9DWK - chains A and B of the 12 polymer chains in the assembly; structure by electron microscopy, 4.30 A resolution (low resolution: residue-level contacts below are approximate; hydrogen-bond / salt-bridge calls are withheld).

[Chain A]
Name: Histone H3.2
Source organism: Homo sapiens
Reference sequence: Q71DI3 (H32_HUMAN); residues 1-135 here correspond to UniProt positions 2-136 (UniProt number = residue number + 1)
Sequence (135 residues; row label = number of the first residue in the row):
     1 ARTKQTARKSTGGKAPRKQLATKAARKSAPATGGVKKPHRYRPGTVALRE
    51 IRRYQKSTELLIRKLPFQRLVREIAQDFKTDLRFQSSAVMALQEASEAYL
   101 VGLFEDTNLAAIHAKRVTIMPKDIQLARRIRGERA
Disordered / not traced: 1-40, 135
Differences from the reference sequence: engineered mutation Ala-110 (Cys111 in Q71DI3)
UniProt features mapped onto this chain:
  - modified residue: Arg-2 (Asymmetric dimethylarginine), Thr-3 (Phosphothreonine), Lys-4 (Allysine), Gln-5 (5-glutamyl dopamine), Thr-6 (Phosphothreonine), Arg-8 (Citrulline), Lys-9 (N6,N6,N6-trimethyllysine), Ser-10 (ADP-ribosylserine), Thr-11 (Phosphothreonine), Lys-14 (N6-(2-hydroxyisobutyryl)lysine), Arg-17 (Asymmetric dimethylarginine), Lys-18 (N6-(2-hydroxyisobutyryl)lysine), Lys-23 (N6-(2-hydroxyisobutyryl)lysine), Arg-26 (Citrulline), Lys-27 (N6,N6,N6-trimethyllysine), Ser-28 (ADP-ribosylserine), Lys-36 (N6,N6,N6-trimethyllysine), Lys-37 (N6-methyllysine), Tyr-41 (Phosphotyrosine), Lys-56 (N6,N6,N6-trimethyllysine) and 8 more in UniProt
  - lipidation: Lys-18 (N6-decanoyllysine)

[Chain B]
Name: Histone H4
Source organism: Homo sapiens
Reference sequence: P62805 (H4_HUMAN); residues 1-102 here correspond to UniProt positions 2-103 (UniProt number = residue number + 1)
Sequence (102 residues; row label = number of the first residue in the row):
     1 SGRGKGGKGLGKGGAKRHRKVLRDNIQGITKPAIRRLARRGGVKRISGLI
    51 YEETRGVLKVFLENVIRDAVTYTEHAKRKTVTAMDVVYALKRQGRTLYGF
   101 GG
Disordered / not traced: 1-21, 102
UniProt features mapped onto this chain:
  - DNA-binding region: Lys-16 to Lys-20
  - modified residue: Ser-1 (N-acetylserine), Arg-3 (Asymmetric dimethylarginine), Lys-5 (N6-(2-hydroxyisobutyryl)lysine), Lys-8 (N6-(2-hydroxyisobutyryl)lysine), Lys-12 (N6-(2-hydroxyisobutyryl)lysine), Lys-16 (N6-(2-hydroxyisobutyryl)lysine), Lys-20 (N6,N6,N6-trimethyllysine), Lys-31 (N6-(2-hydroxyisobutyryl)lysine), Lys-44 (N6-(2-hydroxyisobutyryl)lysine), Ser-47 (Phosphoserine), Tyr-51 (Phosphotyrosine), Lys-59 (N6-(2-hydroxyisobutyryl)lysine), Lys-77 (N6-(2-hydroxyisobutyryl)lysine), Lys-79 (N6-(2-hydroxyisobutyryl)lysine), Thr-80 (Phosphothreonine), Tyr-88 (Phosphotyrosine), Lys-91 (N6-(2-hydroxyisobutyryl)lysine)
  - cross-link (Glycyl lysine isopeptide (Lys-Gly)): Lys-12 (interchain with G-Cter in SUMO2), Lys-20 (interchain with G-Cter in SUMO2), Lys-31 (interchain with G-Cter in SUMO2), Lys-59 (interchain with G-Cter in SUMO2), Lys-79 (interchain with G-Cter in SUMO2), Lys-91 (interchain with G-Cter in SUMO2)

[How chain A and chain B interact]
Pairs across the interface (15; chain A residue first):
  Ile-51(A) / Arg-39(B)
  Tyr-54(A) / Arg-39(B)
  Tyr-54(A) / Arg-40(B)
  Arg-83(A) / Lys-79(B)
  Arg-83(A) / Thr-80(B)
  Arg-83(A) / Val-81(B)
  Phe-84(A) / Val-81(B)
  Gln-85(A) / Val-81(B)
  Ala-88(A) / Ala-83(B)
  Glu-105(A) / Gly-41(B)
  Val-117(A) / Arg-45(B)
  Thr-118(A) / Arg-45(B)
  Ile-119(A) / Arg-45(B)
  Ile-119(A) / Ile-46(B)
  Ile-119(A) / Ser-47(B)
Also at the interface, not in a pair above, chain A (24 interface residues in all): Glu-50, Leu-61, Pro-66, Arg-69, Leu-70, Glu-73, Phe-78, Leu-82, Ser-87, Val-101, Phe-104, Asn-108, Met-120, Pro-121
Also at the interface, not in a pair above, chain B (20 interface residues in all): Leu-22, Asn-25, Gly-28, Ala-33, Arg-36, Gly-42, Leu-49, Ile-50, Val-70, Thr-82

[Overview]
24 residues of chain A face 20 of chain B across their interface. From UniProt: a DNA-binding region on chain
B.
Chain A is Histone H3.2 and chain B is Histone H4, both from Homo sapiens; the structure, DNA Polymerase Beta
bound to a nucleosome containing a 1-nt gap at SHL-3.5, was determined by electron microscopy.
